PDB entry 2AA6 | X-ray diffraction, 1.95 A resolution | chain A

[Chain A]
Name: Mineralocorticoid receptor
Organism: Homo sapiens
Notes: fragment: Ligand Binding Domain
UniProtKB: P08235 (MCR_HUMAN); residue numbers follow UniProt; this construct covers 712-984
Amino-acid sequence (275 residues; each row starts with the number of its first residue):
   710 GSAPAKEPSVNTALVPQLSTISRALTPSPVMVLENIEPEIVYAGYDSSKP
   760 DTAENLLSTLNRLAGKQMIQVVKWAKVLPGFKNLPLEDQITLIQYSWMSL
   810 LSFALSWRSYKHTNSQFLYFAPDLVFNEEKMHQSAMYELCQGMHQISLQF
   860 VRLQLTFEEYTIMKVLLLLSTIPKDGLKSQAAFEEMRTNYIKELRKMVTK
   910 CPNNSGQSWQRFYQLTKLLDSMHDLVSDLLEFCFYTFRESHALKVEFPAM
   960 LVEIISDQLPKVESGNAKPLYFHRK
Disordered / not traced: 710-721, 911, 983-984
Differences from the reference sequence: cloning artifact (710-711); engineered mutation Ser808 (Cys in P08235), Leu810 (Ser in P08235)
Ligand contacts: progesterone (STR): Leu766, Leu769, Asn770, Leu772, Ala773, Gln776, Trp806, Met807, Leu810, Ser811, Leu814, Arg817, Phe829, Met845, Met852, Leu938, Phe941, Cys942, Thr945, Val954, Phe956
Curated features (UniProtKB/Swiss-Prot):
  - region: Lys782 to Lys785 (Important for coactivator binding)
  - binding site (21-hydroxyprogesterone): Asn770, Gln776, Arg817, Thr945
  - binding site (aldosterone): Asn770, Gln776, Arg817, Thr945
  - binding site (progesterone): Asn770, Gln776, Arg817, Thr945

[Overview]
Ligands of chain A: progesterone. From UniProt: 4 residues binding 21-hydroxyprogesterone, 4
aldosterone-binding residues and 4 progesterone-binding residues.
Chain A is Mineralocorticoid receptor (Homo sapiens); the structure, Mineralocorticoid Receptor S810L Mutant
with Bound Progesterone, was determined by X-ray diffraction together with 2AA2, 2AA5, 2AA7, 2AAX and 2AB2
from the same study.
